PDB entry 6CCV | X-ray diffraction, 3.05 A resolution | chains A and C of the 11 polymer chains in the assembly

Chain A:
Molecule: DNA-directed RNA polymerase subunit alpha
Source organism: Mycobacterium smegmatis (strain ATCC 700084 / mc(2)155)
Notes: EC 2.7.7.6
UniProt: A0QSL8 (RPOA_MYCS2); residues 1-350 here = UniProt positions 1-350
Sequence (350 residues; numbered 1 to 350; the number before each row is that of its first residue):
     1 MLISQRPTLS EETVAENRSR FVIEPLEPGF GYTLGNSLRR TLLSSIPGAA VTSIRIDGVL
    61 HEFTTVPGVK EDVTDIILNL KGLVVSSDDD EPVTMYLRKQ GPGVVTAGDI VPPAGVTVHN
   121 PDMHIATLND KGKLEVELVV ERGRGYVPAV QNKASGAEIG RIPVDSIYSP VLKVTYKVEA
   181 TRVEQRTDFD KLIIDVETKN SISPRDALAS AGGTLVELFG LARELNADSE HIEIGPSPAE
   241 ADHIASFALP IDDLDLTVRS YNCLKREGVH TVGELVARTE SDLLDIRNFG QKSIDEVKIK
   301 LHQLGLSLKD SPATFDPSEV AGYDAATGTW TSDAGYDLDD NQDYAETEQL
Unresolved in the structure: 183-185, 222-350

Chain C:
Molecule: DNA-directed RNA polymerase subunit beta
Source organism: Mycobacterium smegmatis (strain ATCC 700084 / mc(2)155)
Notes: EC 2.7.7.6
UniProt: P60281 (RPOB_MYCS2); numbering as in UniProt (aligned over 1-1169)
Sequence (1169 residues; row label = number of the first residue in the row):
     1 MLEGCILAVS SQSKSNAITN NSVPGAPNRV SFAKLREPLE VPGLLDVQTD SFEWLVGSDR
    61 WRQAAIDRGE ENPVGGLEEV LAELSPIEDF SGSMSLSFSD PRFDEVKASV DECKDKDMTY
   121 AAPLFVTAEF INNNTGEIKS QTVFMGDFPM MTEKGTFIIN GTERVVVSQL VRSPGVYFDE
   181 TIDKSTEKTL HSVKVIPGRG AWLEFDVDKR DTVGVRIDRK RRQPVTVLLK ALGWTNEQIV
   241 ERFGFSEIMM GTLEKDTTSG TDEALLDIYR KLRPGEPPTK ESAQTLLENL FFKEKRYDLA
   301 RVGRYKVNKK LGLNAGKPIT SSTLTEEDVV ATIEYLVRLH EGQTSMTVPG GVEVPVEVDD
   361 IDHFGNRRLR TVGELIQNQI RVGLSRMERV VRERMTTQDV EAITPQTLIN IRPVVAAIKE
   421 FFGTSQLSQF MDQNNPLSGL THKRRLSALG PGGLSRERAG LEVRDVHPSH YGRMCPIETP
   481 EGPNIGLIGS LSVYARVNPF GFIETPYRKV ENGVVTDQID YLTADEEDRH VVAQANSPTD
   541 ENGRFTEDRV MVRKKGGEVE FVSADQVDYM DVSPRQMVSV ATAMIPFLEH DDANRALMGA
   601 NMQRQAVPLV RSEAPLVGTG MELRAAIDAG DVVVADKTGV IEEVSADYIT VMADDGTRQS
   661 YRLRKFARSN HGTCANQRPI VDAGQRVEAG QVIADGPCTQ NGEMALGKNL LVAIMPWEGH
   721 NYEDAIILSN RLVEEDVLTS IHIEEHEIDA RDTKLGAEEI TRDIPNVSDE VLADLDERGI
   781 VRIGAEVRDG DILVGKVTPK GETELTPEER LLRAIFGEKA REVRDTSLKV PHGESGKVIG
   841 IRVFSREDDD ELPAGVNELV RVYVAQKRKI SDGDKLAGRH GNKGVIGKIL PVEDMPFLPD
   901 GTPVDIILNT HGVPRRMNIG QILETHLGWV AKAGWNIDVA AGVPDWASKL PEELYSAPAD
   961 STVATPVFDG AQEGELAGLL GSTLPNRDGE VMVDADGKST LFDGRSGEPF PYPVTVGYMY
  1021 ILKLHHLVDD KIHARSTGPY SMITQQPLGG KAQFGGQRFG EMECWAMQAY GAAYTLQELL
  1081 TIKSDDTVGR VKVYEAIVKG ENIPEPGIPE SFKVLLKELQ SLCLNVEVLS SDGAAIEMRD
  1141 GDDEDLERAA ANLGINLSRN ESASVEDLA
Unresolved in the structure: 1-20, 206-214, 312-322, 1140-1169
UniProt features mapped onto this chain:
  - mutagenesis: Q429 (Q429K/L: Rifampicin (Rif) resistant), D432 (D432V: Rifampicin (Rif) resistant; D432Y: Rifampicin (Rif) resistant; RbpA no longer rescues transcription in the presence of Rif. Decreased affinity for Rif, no change in affinity for RbpA), H442 (H442D/L/P/R/Y: Rifampicin (Rif) resistant), R445 (R445L/P: Rifampicin (Rif) resistant), S447 (S447L/P/W: Rifampicin (Rif) resistant; RbpA no longer rescues transcription in the presence of Rif, decreased affinity for Rif, no change in affinity for RbpA; tested in the Leu mutation), L449 (L449P: Rifampicin (Rif) resistant)
Ligand contacts: rifampicin (RFP): V167, S425, Q426, S428, Q429, F430, M431, D432, H442, R445, S447, L449, G450, R456, P480, N484, I488, R604, H671
Reported in the primary citation:
  - binding site for rifampicin: D432, H442, R445, S447, R604
  - mutagenesis - S447L: abolished binding to rifampicin

Interface between chain A and chain C:
Pairs across the interface (71):
  R18(A) with D988(C), salt bridge
  Y32(A) with G1007(C); P1009(C)
  N36(A) with D1003(C); G1004(C), hydrogen bond (side chain-backbone); R1005(C), hydrogen bond (side chain-backbone); G1007(C)
  R39(A) with E893(C), hydrogen bond (side chain-backbone); F897(C); G901(C); P903(C)
  R40(A) with E893(C); D894(C), salt bridge; G1004(C), hydrogen bond (side chain-backbone); R1005(C)
  S44(A) with E893(C), hydrogen bond
  L60(A) with I783(C), hydrophobic
  H61(A) with I783(C); V838(C); I839(C), hydrogen bond (side chain-backbone)
  E62(A) with K867(C), salt bridge
  F63(A) with F666(C); I741(C), hydrophobic; I839(C), hydrophobic
  T65(A) with A646(C); D647(C), hydrogen bond; K665(C)
  V66(A) with D647(C)
  P67(A) with D647(C)
  G68(A) with S645(C), hydrogen bond (backbone-side chain)
  V69(A) with S645(C), hydrogen bond (backbone-side chain); A646(C), hydrogen bond (backbone-backbone)
  K70(A) with A646(C); P679(C); V681(C), hydrogen bond (side chain-backbone); D682(C), salt bridge
  D72(A) with K665(C), salt bridge; N676(C), hydrogen bond; R678(C), salt bridge
  T74(A) with F666(C); R678(C); K867(C)
  D75(A) with R678(C), salt bridge
  K81(A) with E734(C); D736(C)
  N129(A) with E643(C)
  K131(A) with E643(C), salt bridge
  Y146(A) with V733(C); E734(C); K869(C), hydrogen bond
  Q151(A) with E786(C)
  N152(A) with E786(C), hydrogen bond (backbone-side chain); K837(C)
  K153(A) with E786(C), hydrogen bond (backbone-side chain)
  I159(A) with G784(C); A785(C), hydrophobic
  D165(A) with D736(C); K869(C), salt bridge
  I167(A) with E734(C)
  L172(A) with R987(C)
  K173(A) with D900(C); T902(C), hydrogen bond
  V174(A) with D900(C); G901(C)
  T175(A) with P899(C), hydrogen bond (side chain-backbone); D900(C); G901(C)
  Y176(A) with F897(C); F1002(C), hydrophobic; G1007(C), hydrogen bond (side chain-backbone)
  E197(A) with R987(C), salt bridge
Other interface residues (no listed pair), chain A (42 interface residues in all): R20, T33, L43, T64, E71, L78, R161
Other interface residues (no listed pair), chain C (50 interface residues in all): V610, R611, V644, Y648, N730, E735, A865, V892, S1006, E1008

Overview:
Chain A and chain C form an interface of 42 and 50 residues respectively; the contacts include 18 hydrogen
bonds and 10 salt bridges. Among the polar pairs are R18(A)-D988(C), R40(A)-D894(C) and E62(A)-K867(C). From
the paper: a binding site for rifampicin at D432(C), H442(C) and R445(C) among others; S447L of chain C
abolishes binding to rifampicin.
Chain A is DNA-directed RNA polymerase subunit alpha and chain C is DNA-directed RNA polymerase subunit beta,
both from Mycobacterium smegmatis (strain ATCC 700084 / mc(2)155); the structure, Crystal structure of a
Mycobacterium smegmatis RNA polymerase transcription initiation complex with inhibitor Rifampicin, was
determined by X-ray diffraction, deposited together with 6DCF and 6CCE.
